8ELQ - chains A and H of the 4 polymer chains in the assembly; structure by X-ray diffraction, 2.21 A resolution.

== Chain A ==
Molecule: Spike protein S1
From: Severe acute respiratory syndrome coronavirus 2
Notes: fragment: Receptor binding domain
UniProt: P0DTC2 (SPIKE_SARS2); residues 333-530 here = UniProt positions 333-530
Chain sequence (205 residues; numbered 333 to 537; the number before each row is that of its first residue):
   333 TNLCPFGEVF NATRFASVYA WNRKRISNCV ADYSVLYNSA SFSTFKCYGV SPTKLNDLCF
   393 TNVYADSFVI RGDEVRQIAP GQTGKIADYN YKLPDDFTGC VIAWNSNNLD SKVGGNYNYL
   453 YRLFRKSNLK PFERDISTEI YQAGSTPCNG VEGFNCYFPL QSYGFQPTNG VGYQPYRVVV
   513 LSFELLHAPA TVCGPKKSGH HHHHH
Disordered / not traced: 333, 528-537
Sequence notes: expression tag (531-537)
Cystine bridges: Cys336-Cys361, Cys379-Cys432, Cys391-Cys525, Cys480-Cys488
Covalently attached groups: N-acetylglucosamine (NAG) linked to Asn343
UniProt features mapped onto this chain:
  - region: Arg403 to Asp405 (Integrin-binding motif), Asn448 to Phe456 (Immunodominant HLA epitope recognized by the CD8+)
  - glycosylation: Asn343 (N-linked (GlcNAc...) (complex) asparagine)
  - natural variant: Gly339 (G339D: In strain: Omicron/BA.1, Omicron/BA.2 and 4 more; G339H: In strain: Omicron/BA.2.75, Omicron/XBB.1.5 and 1 more), Arg346 (R346K: In strain: Mu/B.1.621; R346T: In strain: Omicron/BQ.1.1, Omicron/XBB.1.5 and 1 more), Leu368 (L368I: In strain: Omicron/XBB.1.5, Omicron/EG.5.1), Ser371 (S371F: In strain: Omicron/BA.2, Omicron/BA.2.12.1 and 6 more; S371L: In strain: Omicron/BA.1), Ser373 (S373P: In strain: Omicron/BA.1, Omicron/BA.2 and 7 more), Ser375 (S375F: In strain: Omicron/BA.1, Omicron/BA.2 and 7 more), Thr376 (T376A: In strain: Omicron/BA.2, Omicron/BA.2.12.1 and 5 more), Asp405 (D405N: In strain: Omicron/BA.2, Omicron/BA.2.12.1 and 6 more), Arg408 (R408S: In strain: Omicron/BA.2, Omicron/BA.2.12.1 and 6 more), Lys417 (K417N: In strain: Beta/B.1.351, Omicron/BA.1 and 8 more; K417T: In strain: Gamma/P.1), Asn440 (N440K: In strain: Omicron/BA.1, Omicron/BA.2 and 7 more), Lys444 (K444T: In strain: Omicron/BQ.1.1), 16 further natural variant entries in UniProt
  - mutagenesis: Asn343 (N343Q: Reduced viral infectivity), Leu452 (L452R: Increased resistance to neutralizing antibodies. Decreases HLA binding to NF9 epitope. Increased binding affinity to human ACE2), Tyr453 (Y453F: Decreased HLA binding to NF9 epitope. Increased binding affinity to human ACE2), Ala475 (A475V: Increased resistance to neutralizing antibodies), Val483 (V483A: Increased resistance to neutralizing antibodies), Glu484 (E484D: Increased replication in human TMEM106B overexpressing cells), Phe490 (F490L: Increased resistance to neutralizing antibodies and human covalescent sera neutralization), Gln493 (Q493N: Reduced host ACE2-binding affinity in vitro; Q493Y: Reduced host ACE2-binding affinity in vitro), Asn501 (N501T: Reduced host ACE2-binding affinity in vitro; N501Y: Increased binding affinity to human ACE2), His519 (H519P: Increased resistance to human covalescent sera neutralization)

== Chain H ==
Molecule: CC12.1 Fab heavy chain
From: Homo sapiens
Notes: antibody fragment or engineered binder
Chain sequence (220 residues; numbered 1 to 216 plus 4 insertion-coded residues; the number before each row is that of its first residue; a row labelled like 82A-82C holds insertion residues (82A, then the next letters in order)):
     1 EVQLVESGGG LIQPGGSLRL SCAASGLTVS SNYMSWVRQA PGKGLEWVSV IYSGGSTFYA
    61 DSVKGRFTIS RDNSKNTLYL QM
82A-82C NSL
    83 RAEDTAVYYC ARDLDVYG
  100A L
   101 DVWGQGTTVT VSSASTKGPS VFPLAPSSKS TSGGTAALGC LVKDYFPEPV TVSWNSGALT
   161 SGVHTFPAVL QSSGLYSLSS VVTVPSSSLG TQTYICNVNH KPSNTKVDKR VEPKSC
Disordered / not traced: 215-216
Cystine bridges: Cys22-Cys92, Cys140-Cys196

== How chain A and chain H interact ==
Residue-residue contacts (39; chain A residue first):
  Thr415(A) - Ser56(H)
  Thr415(A) - Phe58(H)
  Gly416(A) - Tyr52(H)
  Gly416(A) - Phe58(H)
  Lys417(A) - Tyr33(H)
  Lys417(A) - Tyr52(H)
  Lys417(A) - Asp97(H)  salt bridge
  Asp420(A) - Tyr52(H)
  Asp420(A) - Ser56(H)  hydrogen bond
  Tyr421(A) - Tyr33(H)
  Tyr421(A) - Tyr52(H)
  Tyr421(A) - Ser53(H)  hydrogen bond
  Tyr421(A) - Gly54(H)  hydrogen bond (side chain-backbone)
  Tyr453(A) - Asp97(H)  hydrogen bond
  Leu455(A) - Tyr33(H)  hydrogen bond (backbone-side chain)
  Leu455(A) - Asp97(H)
  Phe456(A) - Tyr33(H)  hydrophobic
  Arg457(A) - Ser53(H)  hydrogen bond (backbone-side chain)
  Lys458(A) - Ser53(H)
  Lys458(A) - Gly54(H)
  Asn460(A) - Gly54(H)
  Asn460(A) - Ser56(H)
  Tyr473(A) - Ser31(H)  hydrogen bond (side chain-backbone)
  Tyr473(A) - Ser53(H)
  Gln474(A) - Ser31(H)
  Ala475(A) - Thr28(H)  hydrogen bond (backbone-backbone)
  Ala475(A) - Asn32(H)  hydrogen bond (backbone-side chain)
  Ala475(A) - Arg94(H)
  Gly476(A) - Thr28(H)  hydrogen bond (backbone-side chain)
  Phe486(A) - Val2(H)  hydrophobic
  Phe486(A) - Arg94(H)
  Phe486(A) - Asp101(H)
  Asn487(A) - Gly26(H)  hydrogen bond (side chain-backbone)
  Asn487(A) - Leu27(H)
  Asn487(A) - Arg94(H)  hydrogen bond
  Tyr489(A) - Arg94(H)
  Tyr489(A) - Leu96(H)
  Gln493(A) - Val98(H)
  Gln493(A) - Tyr99(H)  hydrogen bond
Also at the interface, not in a pair above, chain A (21 interface residues in all): Ser459, Ser477
Also at the interface, not in a pair above, chain H (19 interface residues in all): Val102

== In short ==
21 residues of chain A and 19 residues of chain H are in contact, with 13 hydrogen bonds and 1 salt bridge.
Polar pairs include Lys417(A)-Asp97(H), Asp420(A)-Ser56(H) and Tyr421(A)-Ser53(H). Curated annotation
(UniProt) lists 10 mutagenesis sites on chain A.
Here chain A is Spike protein S1 (Severe acute respiratory syndrome coronavirus 2) and chain H is CC12.1 Fab
heavy chain (Homo sapiens). Entry 8ELQ (Crystal structure of SARS-CoV-2 spike protein receptor-binding domain
in complex with antibody CC12.1 Fab and nanobody ...) was determined by X-ray diffraction (same publication as
8ELO, 8ELP and 8DT8).
